5O5B - chains 1 and 2 of the 4 polymer chains in the assembly; structure by electron microscopy, 3.60 A resolution.

[Chain 1]
Molecule: Capsid proteins, VP1
Organism: Human poliovirus 3
UniProtKB: Q84895 (Q84895_9ENTO); residues 1-300 here correspond to UniProt positions 579-878 (UniProt number = residue number + 578)
Sequence (300 residues; each row starts with the number of its first residue):
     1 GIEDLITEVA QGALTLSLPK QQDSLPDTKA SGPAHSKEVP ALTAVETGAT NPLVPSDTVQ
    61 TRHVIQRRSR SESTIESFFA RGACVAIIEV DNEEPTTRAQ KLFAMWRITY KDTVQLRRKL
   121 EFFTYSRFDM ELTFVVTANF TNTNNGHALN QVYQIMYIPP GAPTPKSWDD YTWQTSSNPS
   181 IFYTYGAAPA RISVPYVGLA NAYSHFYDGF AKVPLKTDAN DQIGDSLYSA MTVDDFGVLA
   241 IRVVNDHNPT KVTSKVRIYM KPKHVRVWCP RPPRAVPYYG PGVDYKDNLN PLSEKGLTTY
Disordered / not traced: 1-65
Construct notes: engineered mutation Met105 (Thr683 in Q84895), Leu132 (Phe710 in Q84895)

[Chain 2]
Molecule: Capsid proteins, VP2
Organism: Human poliovirus 3
UniProtKB: Q84895 (Q84895_9ENTO); residues 1-271 here correspond to UniProt positions 70-340 (UniProt number = residue number + 69)
Sequence (271 residues; numbered 1 to 271; the number before each row is that of its first residue):
     1 SPNVEACGYS DRVLQLTIGN STITTQEAAN SVVAYGRWPE FIRDDEANPV DQPTEPDVAT
    61 CRFYTLDTVM WGKESKGWWW KLPDALRDMG LFGQNMYYHY LGRSGYTVHV QCNASKFHQG
   121 ALGVFAIPEY CLAGDSDKQR YTSYANANPG EKGGKFYSQF NRDTAVTSPK REFCPVDYLL
   181 GCGVLLGNAF VYPHQIINLR TNNSATIVLP YVNAMAIDSM VKHNNWGIAI LPLSPLDFAQ
   241 ESSVEIPITV TIAPMCSEFN GLRNVTAPKF Q
Disordered / not traced: 1-11
Construct notes: engineered mutation Ile18 (Leu87 in Q84895), Met215 (Leu284 in Q84895), Glu241 (Asp310 in Q84895)
What the authors report for this chain:
  - conformationally variable residues (order/disorder transition): Ser1 to Asp11

[Chain 1 / chain 2 interface]
Residue-residue contacts - 75 pairs, chain 1 then chain 2:
  Thr124(1) - Glu129(2)
  Tyr125(1) - Glu129(2)  hydrogen bond
  Tyr125(1) - Val212(2)  hydrophobic
  Tyr125(1) - Asn213(2)
  Tyr125(1) - Ala214(2)
  Ala200(1) - Met215(2)  hydrophobic
  Asn201(1) - Ala214(2)
  Phe206(1) - Glu129(2)
  Phe206(1) - Cys131(2)
  Tyr207(1) - Glu129(2)
  Tyr207(1) - Cys131(2)  hydrogen bond (backbone-side chain)
  Tyr207(1) - His223(2)
  Asp208(1) - Lys81(2)  salt bridge
  Asp208(1) - Glu129(2)  hydrogen bond (backbone-side chain)
  Asp208(1) - Tyr130(2)
  Asp208(1) - Cys131(2)
  Asp208(1) - Asn224(2)
  Gly209(1) - Lys222(2)
  Gly209(1) - His223(2)
  Phe210(1) - Thr142(2)
  Phe210(1) - Ser143(2)
  Phe210(1) - Tyr144(2)  hydrophobic
  Phe210(1) - Lys222(2)
  Ala211(1) - Lys222(2)  hydrogen bond (backbone-side chain)
  Val213(1) - Val221(2)  hydrophobic
  Val213(1) - Lys222(2)
  Val213(1) - Pro268(2)  hydrophobic
  Pro214(1) - Tyr144(2)  hydrophobic
  Pro214(1) - Pro268(2)
  Pro214(1) - Lys269(2)  hydrogen bond (backbone-backbone)
  Leu215(1) - Ala267(2)
  Leu215(1) - Lys269(2)
  Lys216(1) - Ala267(2)  hydrogen bond (backbone-backbone)
  Asp221(1) - Lys269(2)  salt bridge
  Asp225(1) - Arg171(2)  salt bridge
  Leu227(1) - Arg140(2)
  Tyr228(1) - Cys131(2)
  Tyr228(1) - Leu132(2)  hydrogen bond (side chain-backbone)
  Tyr228(1) - Arg140(2)
  Tyr228(1) - Phe173(2)
  Ser229(1) - Arg140(2)
  Ala230(1) - Arg140(2)
  Cys269(1) - Val212(2)  hydrophobic
  Arg271(1) - Pro128(2)  hydrogen bond (side chain-backbone)
  Arg271(1) - Glu129(2)
  Arg271(1) - Tyr192(2)  hydrogen bond
  Pro272(1) - Val184(2)
  Pro272(1) - Asn188(2)
  Pro272(1) - Val191(2)
  Pro272(1) - Tyr192(2)
  Pro273(1) - Val184(2)
  Arg274(1) - Gly183(2)
  Ala275(1) - Gly183(2)  hydrogen bond (backbone-backbone)
  Ala275(1) - Leu185(2)  hydrophobic
  Val276(1) - Leu179(2)  hydrophobic
  Val276(1) - Gly183(2)
  Tyr279(1) - Asp137(2)  hydrogen bond (side chain-backbone)
  Tyr279(1) - Gln139(2)
  Gly280(1) - Gln139(2)
  Pro281(1) - Gln139(2)
  Gly282(1) - Arg140(2)
  Val283(1) - Cys131(2)  hydrophobic
  Val283(1) - Leu132(2)
  Val283(1) - Ala133(2)
  Val283(1) - Cys182(2)
  Asp284(1) - Ala133(2)
  Tyr285(1) - Ala133(2)  hydrophobic
  Tyr285(1) - Phe160(2)
  Tyr285(1) - Cys174(2)
  Tyr285(1) - Val176(2)  hydrogen bond (side chain-backbone)
  Tyr285(1) - Gly181(2)
  Lys286(1) - Asp137(2)
  Leu289(1) - Tyr178(2)  hydrogen bond (backbone-side chain)
  Leu289(1) - Leu179(2)  hydrophobic
  Pro291(1) - Leu185(2)  hydrophobic
Interface residues without a listed pair, chain 1 (40 interface residues in all): Ala202, Met231, Pro270
Interface residues without a listed pair, chain 2 (48 interface residues in all): Tyr35, Ile127, Gly134, Ala147, Arg162, Pro175, Ala189, Ala216, Thr266

[In short]
40 residues of chain 1 face 48 of chain 2 across their interface, with 13 hydrogen bonds and 3 salt bridges.
Polar contacts include Asp208(1)-Lys81(2), Asp221(1)-Lys269(2) and Asp225(1)-Arg171(2). From the paper:
conformational variability at Ser1(2).
Here chain 1 is Capsid proteins, VP1 and chain 2 is Capsid proteins, VP2, both from Human poliovirus 3. Entry
5O5B (Poliovirus type 3 (strain Saukett) stabilized virus-like particle) was determined by electron microscopy
together with 5O5P from the same study.
